6TZ9 - chains H and I of the 26 polymer chains in the assembly; structure by electron microscopy, 6.20 A resolution (low resolution: residue-level contacts below are approximate; hydrogen-bond / salt-bridge calls are withheld).

# Chain H (and I)
Molecule: Charged multivesicular body protein 1b
Organism: Homo sapiens
Notes: chain I of this document is another copy of the same molecule, construct and numbering; everything in this record applies to it too
UniProt: Q7LBR1 (CHM1B_HUMAN); residues 1-199 here = UniProt positions 1-199
Chain sequence (199 residues; row label = number of the first residue in the row):
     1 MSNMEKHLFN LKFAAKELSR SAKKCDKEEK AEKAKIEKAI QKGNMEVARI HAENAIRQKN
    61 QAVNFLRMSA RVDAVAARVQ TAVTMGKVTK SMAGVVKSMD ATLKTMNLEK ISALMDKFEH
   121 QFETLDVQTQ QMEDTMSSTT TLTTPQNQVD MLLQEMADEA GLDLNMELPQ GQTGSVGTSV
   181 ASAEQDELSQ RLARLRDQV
Not modelled in the structure: 1, 165-199
Construct notes: engineered mutation Glu37 (Lys in Q7LBR1)
Curated features (UniProtKB/Swiss-Prot):
  - region: Met132 to Met156 (Interaction with IST1), Gly174 to Val199 (Interaction with SPAST), Val180 to Val199 (Interaction with VTA1), Val180 to Arg196 (Interaction with VPS4A, MITD1 and STAMBP), Ala183 to Val199 (Interaction with VPS4B)
  - motif: Asp186 to Arg196 (MIT-interacting motif)
  - mutagenesis: Asp158 to Glu159 (Diminishes interaction with VPS4B), Thr178 (T178R: Abolishes interaction with SPAST and no effect on interaction with VPS4A; when associated with R-181 and R-184), Ala181 (A181R: Abolishes interaction with SPAScT and no effect on interaction with VPS4A; when associated with R-178 and R-184), Glu184 (E184A: Decreases interaction with SPAST; E184R: Abolishes interaction with SPAST and no effect on interaction with VPS4A; when associated with R-178 and R-181), Leu188 (L188A: Abolishes interaction with SPAST and VPS4A; when associated with A-192), Leu192 (L192A: Abolishes interaction with SPAST and VPS4A; when associated with A-188; L192A: Abolishes interaction with VPS4B), Leu195 (L195A: Abolishes interaction with VPS4B)

# Chain H / chain I interface
Contacting residue pairs (38):
  Leu66(H) - Val47(I)
  Leu66(H) - Ile50(I)
  Arg67(H) - Ile50(I)
  Ala70(H) - Ile50(I)
  Ala70(H) - Asn54(I)
  Ala70(H) - Arg57(I)
  Arg71(H) - Arg57(I)
  Ala74(H) - Arg57(I)
  Ala77(H) - Gln61(I)
  Gln80(H) - Gln61(I)
  Thr81(H) - Gln61(I)
  Thr81(H) - Phe65(I)
  Thr84(H) - Phe65(I)
  Met85(H) - Met68(I)
  Lys87(H) - Glu17(I)
  Ser91(H) - Leu11(I)
  Gly94(H) - His7(I)
  Val95(H) - His7(I)
  Val95(H) - Val79(I)
  Ser98(H) - Asn3(I)
  Ser98(H) - Met4(I)
  Ser98(H) - His7(I)
  Thr102(H) - Met4(I)
  Phe118(H) - Met92(I)
  Phe118(H) - Val96(I)
  Phe118(H) - Met99(I)
  Gln121(H) - Met99(I)
  Gln121(H) - Asp100(I)
  Gln121(H) - Leu103(I)
  Leu125(H) - Leu103(I)
  Gln128(H) - Leu103(I)
  Gln131(H) - Leu108(I)
  Met132(H) - Ile111(I)
  Thr135(H) - Met115(I)
  Met136(H) - Met115(I)
  Ser138(H) - Glu119(I)
  Thr139(H) - Met115(I)
  Thr139(H) - Glu119(I)
Also at the interface, not in a pair above, chain H (34 interface residues in all): Val63, Val88, Met92, Met99, Leu114, Met115, Lys117, Thr124
Also at the interface, not in a pair above, chain I (30 interface residues in all): Asn10, Leu18, Glu46, Val72, Val75, Ala93, Val95, Asn107

# Summary
The interface between chain H and chain I involves 34 residues on one side and 30 on the other. Curated
annotation (UniProt) lists 8 mutagenesis sites on chain H.
Chain H and chain I are both Charged multivesicular body protein 1b (Homo sapiens); the structure, CryoEM
reconstruction of membrane-bound ESCRT-III filament composed of CHMP1B only, was determined by electron
microscopy, deposited together with 6TZ4, 6TZ5 and 6TZA.
